Entry 9GJW (electron microscopy, 3.30 A resolution); this record covers chains D and E of the 15 polymer chains in the assembly.

Chain D:
Molecule: Origin recognition complex subunit 4
Organism: Saccharomyces cerevisiae
UniProtKB: P54791 (ORC4_YEAST); residue numbers follow UniProt; this construct covers 1-529
Sequence (529 residues; each row starts with the number of its first residue):
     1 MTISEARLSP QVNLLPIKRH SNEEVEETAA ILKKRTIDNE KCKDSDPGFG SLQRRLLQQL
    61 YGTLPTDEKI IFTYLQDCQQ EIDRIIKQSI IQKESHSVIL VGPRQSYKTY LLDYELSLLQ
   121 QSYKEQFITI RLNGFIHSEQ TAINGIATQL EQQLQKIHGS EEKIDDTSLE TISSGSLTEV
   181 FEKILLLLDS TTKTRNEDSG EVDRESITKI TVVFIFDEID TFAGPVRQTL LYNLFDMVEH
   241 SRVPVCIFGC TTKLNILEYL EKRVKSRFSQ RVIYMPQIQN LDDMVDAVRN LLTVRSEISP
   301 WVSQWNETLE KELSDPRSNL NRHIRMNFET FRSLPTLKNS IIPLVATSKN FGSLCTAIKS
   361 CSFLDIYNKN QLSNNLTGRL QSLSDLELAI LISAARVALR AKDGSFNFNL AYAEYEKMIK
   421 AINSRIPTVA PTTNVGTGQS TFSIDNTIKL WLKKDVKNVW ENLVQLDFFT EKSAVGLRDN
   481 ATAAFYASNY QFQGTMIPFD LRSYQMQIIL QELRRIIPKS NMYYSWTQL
Not modelled in the structure: 1-46, 160-176, 193-209, 432-447
Small-molecule neighbours:
  - ATP (adenosine-5'-triphosphate), molecule 1: Tyr61, Gly62, Thr63, Gly102, Pro103, Arg104, Gln105, Ser106, Tyr107, Lys108, Thr109, Tyr110, Asp113, Glu218, Cys250, Thr252, Pro335, Lys338
  - ATP, molecule 2: His240, Ser266, Arg267

Chain E:
Molecule: Origin recognition complex subunit 5
Organism: Saccharomyces cerevisiae
UniProtKB: P50874 (ORC5_YEAST); numbering as in UniProt (aligned over 1-479)
Sequence (479 residues; numbered 1 to 479; the number before each row is that of its first residue):
     1 MNVTTPEVAF REYQTNCLAS YISADPDITP SNLILQGYSG TGKTYTLKKY FNANPNLHAV
    61 WLEPVELVSW KPLLQAIART VQYKLKTLYP NIPTTDYDPL QVEEPFLLVK TLHNIFVQYE
   121 SLQEKTCLFL ILDGFDSLQD LDAALFNKYI KLNELLPKDS KINIKFIYTM LETSFLQRYS
   181 THCIPTVMFP RYNVDEVSTI LVMSRCGELM EDSCLRKRII EEQITDCTDD QFQNVAANFI
   241 HLIVQAFHSY TGNDIFALND LIDFKWPKYV SRITKENIFE PLALYKSAIK LFLSTDDNLS
   301 ENGQGESAIT TNRDDLENSQ TYDLSIISKY LLIASYICSY LEPRYDASIF SRKTRIIQGR
   361 AAYGRRKKKE VNPRYLQPSL FAIERLLAIF QAIFPIQGKA ESGSLSALRE ESLMKANIEV
   421 FQNLSELHTL KLIATTMNKN IDYLSPKVRW KVNVPWEIIK EISESVHFNI SDYFSDIHE
Not modelled in the structure: 301-319, 352-372, 396-413, 475-479
Small-molecule neighbours: ATP (adenosine-5'-triphosphate): Val8, Ala9, Tyr38, Ser39, Gly40, Thr41, Gly42, Lys43, Thr44, Tyr45, Leu171, Tyr192, Ile200, Ser204, Ile255, Phe256

Interface between chain D and chain E:
Residue-residue contacts (90):
  Leu57(D) - Ile28(E)  hydrophobic
  Gln58(D) - Asp25(E)
  Tyr61(D) - Tyr21(E)
  Tyr61(D) - Asp27(E)
  Tyr61(D) - Ile28(E)  hydrogen bond (side chain-backbone)
  Thr63(D) - Asp27(E)
  Arg104(D) - His182(E)
  Gln105(D) - Thr181(E)
  Gln105(D) - His182(E)  hydrogen bond (side chain-backbone)
  Gln105(D) - Cys183(E)
  Asp113(D) - Lys158(E)  salt bridge
  Asn133(D) - Lys151(E)
  Phe135(D) - Asn147(E)
  Phe135(D) - Lys148(E)
  Phe135(D) - Lys151(E)
  Ile136(D) - Lys148(E)
  Ile136(D) - Lys151(E)
  Ile136(D) - Leu152(E)  hydrophobic
  Ile136(D) - Leu155(E)  hydrophobic
  His137(D) - Phe106(E)
  His137(D) - Leu155(E)
  Asn144(D) - Phe106(E)
  Gly145(D) - Phe106(E)
  Thr148(D) - Phe106(E)
  Gln152(D) - His113(E)  hydrogen bond
  Lys156(D) - Glu120(E)  salt bridge
  Asp217(D) - Glu154(E)
  Ser333(D) - Cys183(E)
  Thr336(D) - Cys183(E)  hydrogen bond
  Asn339(D) - Tyr21(E)  hydrogen bond
  Asn339(D) - Cys183(E)
  Asn339(D) - Ile184(E)
  Asn339(D) - Pro185(E)
  Pro343(D) - Tyr21(E)
  Ala346(D) - Ser20(E)
  Tyr367(D) - Tyr13(E)
  Asn370(D) - Tyr13(E)
  Asn370(D) - Met188(E)
  Gln371(D) - Thr186(E)  hydrogen bond (side chain-backbone)
  Gln371(D) - Met188(E)
  Ser373(D) - Met188(E)
  Asn374(D) - Gln36(E)  hydrogen bond
  Asn374(D) - Gly37(E)
  Asn374(D) - Thr173(E)
  Asn374(D) - Phe189(E)  hydrogen bond (side chain-backbone)
  Asn374(D) - Pro190(E)
  Arg379(D) - Tyr38(E)
  Arg379(D) - Thr173(E)
  Ser382(D) - Arg191(E)
  Ser382(D) - Asn253(E)  hydrogen bond (backbone-side chain)
  Ser384(D) - His248(E)
  Ser384(D) - Ser249(E)
  Leu386(D) - Ser249(E)
  Glu387(D) - Gly252(E)
  Asn407(D) - Tyr375(E)  hydrogen bond (side chain-backbone)
  Asn409(D) - Tyr375(E)
  Leu410(D) - Tyr375(E)  hydrophobic
  Ala413(D) - Tyr375(E)
  Trp451(D) - Ala246(E)
  Trp451(D) - Ser249(E)
  Trp451(D) - Tyr250(E)  hydrophobic
  Lys453(D) - Glu457(E)  salt bridge
  Asp455(D) - Tyr250(E)
  Asp455(D) - Thr295(E)  hydrogen bond
  Asn458(D) - Tyr250(E)  hydrogen bond
  Val459(D) - Ser249(E)
  Val459(D) - Tyr250(E)
  Asn462(D) - Thr251(E)  hydrogen bond (side chain-backbone)
  Asp467(D) - Tyr38(E)  hydrogen bond
  Leu477(D) - Leu141(E)  hydrophobic
  Leu477(D) - Asp142(E)
  Leu477(D) - Ala143(E)  hydrophobic
  Leu477(D) - Phe175(E)  hydrophobic
  Leu477(D) - Arg178(E)  hydrogen bond (backbone-side chain)
  Arg478(D) - Asp142(E)
  Arg478(D) - Ala143(E)  hydrogen bond (backbone-backbone)
  Asp479(D) - Asp142(E)
  Asp479(D) - Ala143(E)  hydrogen bond (backbone-backbone)
  Asp479(D) - Ala144(E)  hydrogen bond (backbone-backbone)
  Asp479(D) - Arg178(E)  salt bridge
  Asn480(D) - Asp142(E)
  Ala481(D) - Asp142(E)  hydrogen bond (backbone-side chain)
  Ala484(D) - Leu141(E)
  Met496(D) - Asn438(E)
  Ile497(D) - Gln377(E)
  Pro498(D) - Asn453(E)
  Leu501(D) - Tyr375(E)
  Leu501(D) - Leu376(E)
  Leu501(D) - Gln377(E)
  Leu501(D) - Pro378(E)
Also at the interface, not in a pair above, chain D (64 interface residues in all): Arg54, Arg131, Thr141, Pro335, Ile342, Ile366, Lys449, Lys454, Gln465, Leu466, Gln491
Also at the interface, not in a pair above, chain E (61 interface residues in all): Met1, Thr29, Pro30, Glu104, Pro105, Lys110, Leu293, Asn298, Tyr340, Lys451

In short:
64 residues of chain D and 61 residues of chain E are in contact, with 19 hydrogen bonds and 4 salt bridges.
Polar contacts include Asp113(D)-Lys158(E), Lys156(D)-Glu120(E) and Lys453(D)-Glu457(E). Bound to chain D:
ATP. Chain E binds ATP.
Chain D is Origin recognition complex subunit 4 and chain E is Origin recognition complex subunit 5, both from
Saccharomyces cerevisiae; the structure, OCCM maturation intermediate stalled with an Arginine Finger mutation
in Mcm2, was determined by electron microscopy (same publication as 9GJP and 9GM5).
